Entry 2RMB (X-ray diffraction, 2.10 A resolution); this record covers chains E and H of the 20 polymer chains in the assembly.

Chain E:
Molecule: Peptidyl-prolyl cis-trans isomerase
From: Homo sapiens
Notes: EC 5.2.1.8
Reference sequence: P62937 (PPIA_HUMAN); residues 2-165 here correspond to UniProt positions 1-164 (UniProt number = residue number - 1)
Sequence (165 residues; numbered 1 to 165; the number before each row is that of its first residue):
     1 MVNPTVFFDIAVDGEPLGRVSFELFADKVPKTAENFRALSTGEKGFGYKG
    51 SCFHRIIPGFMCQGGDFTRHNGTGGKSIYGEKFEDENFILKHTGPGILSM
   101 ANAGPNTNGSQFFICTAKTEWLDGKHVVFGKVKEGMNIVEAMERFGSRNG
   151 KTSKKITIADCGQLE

Chain H:
Molecule: Cyclosporin A
Sequence (11 residues; row label = number of the first residue in the row):
     1 ALLVXAGLVLA
Construct notes: engineered mutation DMT_5 (Bmt in NOR00033)
Modified positions: A1 (D-alanine; DAL); L2, L3, L8, L10 (N-methylleucine; MLE); V4 (N-methylvaline; MVA); DMT (3-hydroxy-4,4-dimethyl-2-(methylamino)-6-octenoic acid) at position 5; A6 (alpha-aminobutyric acid; ABA); G7 (sarcosine; SAR)
Covalent attachments: covalent link A1-A11

How chain E and chain H interact:
Pairs across the interface (7; chain E residue first):
  M1(E) - L2(H)
  P30(E) - L2(H)
  K31(E) - A1(H)
  K31(E) - A11(H)  hydrogen bond (side chain-backbone)
  E34(E) - A1(H)
  Y79(E) - A1(H)
  Y79(E) - A11(H)  hydrophobic
Interface residues without a listed pair, chain H (4 interface residues in all): L10

Overview:
Chain E and chain H form an interface of 5 and 4 residues respectively; the contacts include 1 hydrogen bond.
Its one hydrogen-bonded contact is K31(E)-A11(H).
Here chain E is Peptidyl-prolyl cis-trans isomerase (Homo sapiens) and chain H is Cyclosporin A. Entry 2RMB
(Crystal structures of cyclophilin A complexed with cyclosporin A and
N-methyl-4-[(E)-2-butenyl]-4,4-dimethylthreonine cyclosporin A) was determined by X-ray diffraction, deposited
together with 2RMA.
